Entry 8Q7N (electron microscopy, 3.10 A resolution); this record covers chains 4 and J of the 21 polymer chains in the assembly.

Chain 4:
Molecule: U4 snRNA
From: Homo sapiens
Sequence (145 nucleotides; numbered 1 to 145; the number before each row is that of its first residue):
     1 AGCUUUGCGC AGUGGCAGUA UCGUAGCCAA UGAGGUUUAU CCGAGGCGCG AUUAUUGCUA
    61 AUUGAAAACU UUUCCCAAUA CCCCGCCGUG ACGACUUGCA AUAUAGUCGG CAUUGGCAAU
   121 UUUUGACAGU CUCUACGGAG ACUGG
Not modelled in the structure: 63-67, 82-145

Chain J:
Protein: U4/U6 small nuclear ribonucleoprotein Prp3
From: Homo sapiens
UniProtKB: O43395 (PRPF3_HUMAN); numbering as in UniProt (aligned over 1-683)
Chain sequence (683 residues; numbered 1 to 683; the number before each row is that of its first residue):
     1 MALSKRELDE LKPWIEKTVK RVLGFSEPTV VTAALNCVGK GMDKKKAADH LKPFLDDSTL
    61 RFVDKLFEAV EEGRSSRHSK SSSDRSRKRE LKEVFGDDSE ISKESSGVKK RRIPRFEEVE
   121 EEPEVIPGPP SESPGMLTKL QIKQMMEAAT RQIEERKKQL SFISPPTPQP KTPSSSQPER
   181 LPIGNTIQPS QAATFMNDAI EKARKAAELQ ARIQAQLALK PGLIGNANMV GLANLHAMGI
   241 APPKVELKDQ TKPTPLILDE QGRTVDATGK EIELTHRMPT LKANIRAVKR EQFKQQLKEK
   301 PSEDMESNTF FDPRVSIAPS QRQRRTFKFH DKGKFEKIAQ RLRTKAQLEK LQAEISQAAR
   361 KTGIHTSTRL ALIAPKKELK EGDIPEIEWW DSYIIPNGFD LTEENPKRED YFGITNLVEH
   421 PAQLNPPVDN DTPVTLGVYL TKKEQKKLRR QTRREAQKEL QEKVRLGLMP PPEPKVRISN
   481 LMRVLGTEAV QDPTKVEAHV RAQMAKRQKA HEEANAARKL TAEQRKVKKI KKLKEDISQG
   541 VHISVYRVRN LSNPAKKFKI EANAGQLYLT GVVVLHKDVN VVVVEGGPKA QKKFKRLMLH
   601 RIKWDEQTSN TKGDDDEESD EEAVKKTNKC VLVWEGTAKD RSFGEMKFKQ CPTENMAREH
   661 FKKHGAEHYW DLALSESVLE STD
Not modelled in the structure: 1-384, 396-411, 428-430, 607-626
UniProt features mapped onto this chain:
  - modified residue: Ser164 (Phosphoserine), Thr167 (Phosphothreonine), Ser619 (Phosphoserine)
  - cross-link (Glycyl lysine isopeptide (Lys-Gly)): Lys139 (interchain with G-Cter in SUMO2), Lys244 (interchain with G-Cter in SUMO2), Lys252 (interchain with G-Cter in SUMO2)
  - natural variant: Pro493 (P493S: In RP18), Thr494 (T494M: In RP18)

How chain 4 and chain J interact:
Pairs across the interface (25):
  A1(4) with Lys526(J), salt bridge to the phosphate; Lys529(J), hydrogen bond to the base
  C8(4) with Gln445(J), sugar contact
  G9(4) with Gln445(J), phosphate contact; Arg449(J), phosphate contact; Arg518(J), base contact
  C10(4) with Arg449(J), salt bridge to the phosphate; Arg453(J), salt bridge to the phosphate; Arg518(J), hydrogen bond to the base
  A11(4) with Arg453(J), salt bridge to the phosphate; His511(J), hydrogen bond to the sugar
  G12(4) with Gln508(J), hydrogen bond to the sugar; His511(J), hydrogen bond to the sugar
  U13(4) with Lys475(J), salt bridge to the phosphate; Arg477(J), salt bridge to the phosphate; Arg507(J), salt bridge to the phosphate
  G14(4) with Arg477(J), salt bridge to the phosphate
  C22(4) with Arg450(J), salt bridge to the phosphate
  G23(4) with Lys447(J), phosphate contact; Arg450(J), salt bridge to the phosphate
  U24(4) with Lys447(J), salt bridge to the phosphate
  G45(4) with Lys443(J), base contact
  G57(4) with Gln461(J), hydrogen bond to the sugar; Arg465(J), phosphate contact
  C58(4) with Arg465(J), salt bridge to the phosphate
Also at the interface, not in a pair above, chain J (17 interface residues in all): Gln566

In short:
Chain 4 and chain J form an interface of 14 and 17 residues respectively; the contacts include 6 hydrogen
bonds and 12 salt bridges. Polar pairs include A1(4)-Lys529(J), C10(4)-Arg518(J) and A11(4)-His511(J).
Here chain 4 is U4 snRNA and chain J is U4/U6 small nuclear ribonucleoprotein Prp3, both from Homo sapiens.
Entry 8Q7N (cryo-EM structure of the human spliceosomal B complex protomer (tri-snRNP core region)) was
determined by electron microscopy.
